Entry 6FR3 (X-ray diffraction, 1.35 A resolution); this record covers chains A and B.

# Chain A
Name: 003 TCR Alpha Chain
Source organism: Homo sapiens
Chain sequence (202 residues; row label = number of the first residue in the row; note: 1 number in that range is skipped by the numbering (no residue carries it; nothing is unmodelled there)):
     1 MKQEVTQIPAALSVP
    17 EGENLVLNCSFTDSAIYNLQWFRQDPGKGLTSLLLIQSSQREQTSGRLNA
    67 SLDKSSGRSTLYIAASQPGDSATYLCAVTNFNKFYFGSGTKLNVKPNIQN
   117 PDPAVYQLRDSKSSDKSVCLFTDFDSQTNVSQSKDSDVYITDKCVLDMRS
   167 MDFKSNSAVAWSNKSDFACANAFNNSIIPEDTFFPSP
Disulfide bonds: Cys25-Cys92, Cys135-Cys185

# Chain B
Name: 003 TCR Beta Chain
Source organism: Homo sapiens
Chain sequence (244 residues; each row starts with the number of its first residue):
     1 MKAGVTQTPRYLIKTRGQQVTLSCSPISGHRSVSWYQQTPGQGLQFLFEY
    51 FSETQRNKGNFPGRFSGRQFSNSRSEMNVSTLELGDSALYLCASSFDSGN
   101 SPLHFGNGTRLTVTEDLNKVFPPEVAVFEPSEAEISHTQKATLVCLATGF
   151 FPDHVELSWWVNGKEVHSGVCTDPQPLKEQPALNDSRYSLSSRLRVSATF
   201 WQNPRNHFRCQVQFYGLSENDEWTQDRAKPVTQIVSAEAWGRAD
Disulfide bonds: Cys24-Cys92, Cys145-Cys210

# Interface between chain A and chain B
Inter-chain disulfides: Cys160(A)-Cys171(B)
Contacting residue pairs (90; chain A residue first):
  Asn34(A) - Ser98(B)
  Asn34(A) - Gly99(B)
  Gln36(A) - Pro102(B)
  Gln36(A) - Leu103(B)
  Phe38(A) - Leu103(B)
  Phe38(A) - Phe105(B)  hydrophobic
  Gln40(A) - Gln38(B)
  Pro42(A) - Pro174(B)
  Lys44(A) - Asn107(B)
  Gly45(A) - Leu91(B)
  Gly45(A) - Gly106(B)
  Gly45(A) - Asn107(B)
  Leu46(A) - Phe105(B)
  Ser48(A) - Pro102(B)
  Ser48(A) - Leu103(B)
  Leu51(A) - Asn100(B)
  Leu51(A) - Ser101(B)
  Leu51(A) - Pro102(B)
  Gln53(A) - Gly99(B)  hydrogen bond (side chain-backbone)
  Gln53(A) - Asn100(B)  hydrogen bond (side chain-backbone)
  Thr95(A) - Ser98(B)
  Asn98(A) - Asn57(B)  hydrogen bond (backbone-side chain)
  Lys99(A) - Lys58(B)  hydrogen bond (side chain-backbone)
  Lys99(A) - Gly59(B)
  Lys99(A) - Asn60(B)
  Phe100(A) - Tyr36(B)
  Phe100(A) - Phe46(B)  hydrophobic
  Phe100(A) - Glu49(B)
  Phe100(A) - Ser98(B)
  Phe102(A) - Tyr36(B)  hydrophobic
  Phe102(A) - Leu44(B)  hydrophobic
  Asp118(A) - His137(B)  salt bridge
  Asp118(A) - Thr138(B)
  Tyr122(A) - Ser131(B)
  Tyr122(A) - Ala133(B)
  Tyr122(A) - Glu134(B)
  Tyr122(A) - His137(B)
  Tyr122(A) - Thr138(B)
  Gln123(A) - Ser131(B)
  Leu124(A) - Phe128(B)
  Leu124(A) - Glu129(B)
  Leu124(A) - Thr142(B)
  Leu124(A) - Val144(B)  hydrophobic
  Arg125(A) - Phe128(B)
  Arg125(A) - Glu129(B)  hydrogen bond (backbone-backbone)
  Arg125(A) - Arg242(B)
  Ser127(A) - Val127(B)
  Ser127(A) - Phe128(B)
  Ser130(A) - Ala126(B)
  Ser130(A) - Phe128(B)
  Lys132(A) - Phe128(B)
  Val134(A) - Phe128(B)  hydrophobic
  Val134(A) - Leu146(B)  hydrophobic
  Leu136(A) - Thr142(B)
  Asp139(A) - Thr138(B)
  Asp139(A) - Arg195(B)  salt bridge
  Tyr155(A) - Leu177(B)  hydrophobic
  Tyr155(A) - Glu179(B)  hydrogen bond (side chain-backbone)
  Ile156(A) - Leu177(B)
  Thr157(A) - Asp173(B)
  Thr157(A) - Leu177(B)
  Thr157(A) - Ser191(B)  hydrogen bond
  Thr157(A) - Arg193(B)  hydrogen bond
  Asp158(A) - Arg193(B)  hydrogen bond (backbone-side chain)
  Cys160(A) - Cys171(B)  disulfide
  Cys160(A) - Thr172(B)
  Cys160(A) - Arg193(B)
  Val161(A) - Cys171(B)  hydrogen bond (backbone-side chain)
  Leu162(A) - Gly169(B)
  Leu162(A) - Val170(B)
  Leu162(A) - Arg195(B)
  Asp163(A) - Ser168(B)  hydrogen bond (backbone-side chain)
  Asp163(A) - Gly169(B)  hydrogen bond (backbone-backbone)
  Met164(A) - Lys140(B)
  Met164(A) - Ser168(B)
  Met164(A) - Arg195(B)
  Met164(A) - Val196(B)
  Met164(A) - Ser197(B)
  Arg165(A) - His167(B)  hydrogen bond (side chain-backbone)
  Arg165(A) - Ser168(B)  hydrogen bond (backbone-side chain)
  Phe169(A) - Lys140(B)
  Phe169(A) - Arg195(B)
  Ser171(A) - Arg195(B)  hydrogen bond
  Ser173(A) - Arg193(B)  hydrogen bond
  Val175(A) - Ser191(B)
  Val175(A) - Arg193(B)
  Trp177(A) - Leu146(B)  hydrophobic
  Trp177(A) - Ser189(B)
  Phe199(A) - His137(B)
  Pro201(A) - Ala133(B)  hydrophobic
Interface residues without a listed pair, chain A (51 interface residues in all): Tyr33, Leu91, Phe97, Asp126, Thr138, Met167, Ala174
Interface residues without a listed pair, chain B (52 interface residues in all): Leu89, Pro130, Thr148

# Summary
The interface between chain A and chain B involves 51 residues on one side and 52 on the other; the contacts
include 1 disulfide bond, 16 hydrogen bonds and 2 salt bridges. Polar pairs include Asp118(A)-His137(B),
Asp139(A)-Arg195(B) and Gln53(A)-Gly99(B).
Here chain A is 003 TCR Alpha Chain and chain B is 003 TCR Beta Chain, both from Homo sapiens. Entry 6FR3 (003
TCR Study of CDR Loop Flexibility) was determined by X-ray diffraction, deposited together with 6EH4, 6EH5,
6EH8, 6EH9, 6FR4, 6FR5 and 3 further entries.
